8IMX - chains D and T of the 7 polymer chains in the assembly; structure by electron microscopy, 2.85 A resolution.

# Chain D
Molecule: UL16-binding protein 2, GFP-like fluorescent chromoprotein cFP484
Organism: Homo sapiens
UniProt: chimeric construct of Q9BZM5, Q9U6Y3: residues -79 to -56 from Q9BZM5 (ULBP2_HUMAN) positions 2-25 (UniProt number = residue number + 81); residues -47 to 168 from Q9U6Y3 positions 45-260 (UniProt number = residue number + 92); residues 208-246 from Q9BZM5 (ULBP2_HUMAN) positions 208-246 (same numbers)
Chain sequence (327 residues; numbered -80 to 246; the number before each row is that of its first residue; numbers below 1 keep their minus sign (Met-80 is residue -80)):
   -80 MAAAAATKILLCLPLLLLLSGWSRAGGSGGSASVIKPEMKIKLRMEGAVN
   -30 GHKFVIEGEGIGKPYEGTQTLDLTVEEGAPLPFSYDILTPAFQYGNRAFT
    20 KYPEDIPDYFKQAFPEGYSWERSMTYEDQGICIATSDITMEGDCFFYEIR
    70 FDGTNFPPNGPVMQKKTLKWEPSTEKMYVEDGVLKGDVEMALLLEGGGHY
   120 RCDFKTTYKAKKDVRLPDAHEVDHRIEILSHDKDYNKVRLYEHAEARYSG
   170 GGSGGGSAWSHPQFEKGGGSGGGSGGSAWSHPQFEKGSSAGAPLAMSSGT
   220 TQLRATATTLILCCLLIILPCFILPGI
Not modelled in the structure: -80 to 217, 245-246
Differences from the reference sequence: initiating methionine (-80); linker (-55 to -48, 169-207); conflict Glu-43 (Asp49 in Q9U6Y3), Arg-37 (Lys55 in Q9U6Y3), Ala-33 (Asn59 in Q9U6Y3), 42 further conflict positions vs the reference (Q9U6Y3) not listed
Ligand contacts: 05E / 80Y / 81Q / 2-amino-2-deoxy-alpha-D-glucopyranose: Gly218, Thr219, Thr220, Leu229
Swiss-Prot annotation at these positions:
  - modified residue: Tyr13 (2,3-didehydrotyrosine)
  - cross-link: Gln12 to Gly14 (2-iminomethyl-5-imidazolinone (Gln-Gly))
  - binding site (a protein): Ser216
  - lipidation: Ser217 (GPI-anchor amidated serine)

# Chain T
Molecule: GPI transamidase component PIG-T, GFP-like fluorescent chromoprotein cFP484
Organism: Homo sapiens
UniProt: chimeric construct of Q969N2, Q9U6Y3: residues 2-578 from Q969N2 (PIGT_HUMAN) positions 2-578 (same numbers); residues 597-812 from Q9U6Y3 positions 45-260 (UniProt number = residue number - 552)
Chain sequence (831 residues; row label = number of the first residue in the row; numbers below 1 keep their minus sign (Met-1 is residue -1)):
    -1 MGSAAAMPLALLVLLLLGPGGWCLAEPPRDSLREELVITPLPSGDVAATF
    49 QFRTRWDSELQREGVSHYRLFPKALGQLISKYSLRELHLSFTQGFWRTRY
    99 WGPPFLQAPSGAELWVWFQDTVTDVDKSWKELSNVLSGIFCASLNFIDST
   149 NTVTPTASFKPLGLANDTDHYFLRYAVLPREVVCTENLTPWKKLLPCSSK
   199 AGLSVLLKADRLFHTSYHSQAVHIRPVCRNARCTSISWELRQTLSVVFDA
   249 FITGQGKKDWSLFRMFSRTLTEPCPLASESRVYVDITTYNQDNETLEVHP
   299 PPTTTYQDVILGTRKTYAIYDLLDTAMINNSRNLNIQLKWKRPPENEAPP
   349 VPFLHAQRYVSGYGLQKGELSTLLYNTHPYRAFPVLLLDTVPWYLRLYVH
   399 TLTITSKGKENKPSYIHYQPAQDRLQPHLLEMLIQLPANSVTKVSIQFER
   449 ALLKWTEYTPDPNHGFYVSPSVLSALVPSMVAAKPVDWEESPLFNSLFPV
   499 SDGSNYFVRLYTEPLLVNLPTPDFSMPYNVICLTCTVVAVCYGSFYNLLT
   549 RTFHIEEPRTGGLAKRLANLIRRARGVPPLGTLEVLFQGPGGSGGSASVI
   599 KPEMKIKLRMEGAVNGHKFVIEGEGIGKPYEGTQTLDLTVEEGAPLPFSY
   649 DILTPAFQYGNRAFTKYPEDIPDYFKQAFPEGYSWERSMTYEDQGICIAT
   699 SDITMEGDCFFYEIRFDGTNFPPNGPVMQKKTLKWEPSTEKMYVEDGVLK
   749 GDVEMALLLEGGGHYRCDFKTTYKAKKDVRLPDAHEVDHRIEILSHDKDY
   799 NKVRLYEHAEARYSGGGSGGGHHHHHHHHHH
Not modelled in the structure: -1 to 24, 555-829
Differences from the reference sequence: initiating methionine (-1); expression tag (0-1, 813-829); linker (579-596); conflict Glu601 (Asp49 in Q9U6Y3), Arg607 (Lys55 in Q9U6Y3), Ala611 (Asn59 in Q9U6Y3), 42 further conflict positions vs the reference (Q9U6Y3) not listed
Disulfides: Cys195-Cys272, Cys226-Cys231
Covalent attachments: N-acetylglucosamine (NAG) linked to Asn327
Ligand contacts: 05E / 80Y / 81Q / 2-amino-2-deoxy-alpha-D-glucopyranose: Pro458, Pro460, Asp521, Phe522, Ser523, Met524, Asn527, Leu531
Swiss-Prot annotation at these positions:
  - binding site (a 2-acyl-6-[6-phosphoethanolamine-alpha-D-mannosyl-(1->2)-6-phosphoethanolamine-alpha-D-mannosyl-(1->6)-2-phosphoethanolamine-alpha-D-mannosyl-(1->4)-alpha-D-glucosaminyl]-1-(1-radyl,2-acyl-sn-glycero-3-phospho)-1D-myo-inositol): Asn461, Asp521, Ser523, Asn527
  - glycosylation (N-linked (GlcNAc...) asparagine): Asn164, Asn291, Asn327
  - modified residue: Tyr657 (2,3-didehydrotyrosine)
  - cross-link: Gln656 to Gly658 (2-iminomethyl-5-imidazolinone (Gln-Gly))
From the paper describing this entry:
  - mutagenesis - C530W, C530Y, A537F, A537W, G541W, S542V, N545D: decreased catalytic activity on CD59
  - mutagenesis - C530W, C530Y, A537F, A537L, A537W, N545D: decreased catalytic activity on PrP
  - mutagenesis - A537L: unchanged catalytic activity on CD59
  - mutagenesis - N545A: unchanged catalytic activity
  - mutagenesis - G541W, S542V: unchanged catalytic activity on PrP

# Chain D / chain T interface
Contacting residue pairs - 13 pairs, chain D then chain T:
  Leu222(D) - Ser523(T)
  Leu222(D) - Pro525(T)  hydrophobic
  Leu222(D) - Tyr526(T)  hydrophobic
  Ala224(D) - Tyr526(T)  hydrophobic
  Thr225(D) - Asn527(T)  hydrogen bond
  Leu229(D) - Asn527(T)
  Leu229(D) - Cys530(T)
  Cys233(D) - Cys530(T)  hydrophobic
  Cys233(D) - Leu531(T)  hydrophobic
  Cys233(D) - Thr534(T)  hydrogen bond (backbone-side chain)
  Ile237(D) - Thr534(T)
  Ile237(D) - Val538(T)  hydrophobic
  Phe241(D) - Asn545(T)
Interface residues without a listed pair, chain D (12 interface residues in all): Arg223, Ile230, Ile236, Ile242, Pro244
Interface residues without a listed pair, chain T (13 interface residues in all): Trp453, Ala537, Ser542, Arg549

# In short
12 residues of chain D and 13 residues of chain T are in contact; the contacts include 2 hydrogen bonds. Among
the polar pairs are Thr225(D)-Asn527(T) and Cys233(D)-Thr534(T). From the paper: C530W, C530Y and A537F of
chain T, among others, reduce catalytic activity on CD59; C530W, C530Y and A537F of chain T, among others,
reduce catalytic activity on PrP; 9 substitutions were tested in all.
Chain D is UL16-binding protein 2, GFP-like fluorescent chromoprotein cFP484 and chain T is GPI transamidase
component PIG-T, GFP-like fluorescent chromoprotein cFP484, both from Homo sapiens; the structure, Cryo-EM
structure of GPI-T with a chimeric GPI-anchored protein, was determined by electron microscopy together with
8IMY from the same study.
